9ARY - chains B and E of the 5 polymer chains in the assembly; structure by electron microscopy, 3.27 A resolution.

# Chain B
Protein: G subunit q (Gi2-mini-Gq chimeric)
Source organism: Homo sapiens
Chain sequence (246 residues; each row starts with the number of its first residue):
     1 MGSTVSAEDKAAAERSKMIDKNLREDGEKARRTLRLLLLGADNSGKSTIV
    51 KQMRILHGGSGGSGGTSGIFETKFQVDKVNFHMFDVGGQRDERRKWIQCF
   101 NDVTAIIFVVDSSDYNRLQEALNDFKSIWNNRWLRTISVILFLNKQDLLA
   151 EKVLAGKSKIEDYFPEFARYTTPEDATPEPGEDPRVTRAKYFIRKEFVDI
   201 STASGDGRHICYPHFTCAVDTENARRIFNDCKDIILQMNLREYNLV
Disordered / not traced: 1-3, 55-65

# Chain E
Protein: single chain Fab (svFv16)
Source organism: Homo sapiens
Notes: antibody fragment or engineered binder
Chain sequence (267 residues; numbered 1 to 255 plus 17 insertion-coded residues; 5 numbers in that range are skipped by the numbering (no residue carries them; nothing is unmodelled there); the number before each row is that of its first residue; a row labelled like 119A-119Q holds insertion residues (119A, then the next letters in order)):
     1 DVQLVESGGGLVQPGGSRKLSCSASGFAFSSFGMHWVRQAPEKGLEWVAY
    51 ISSGSGTIYYADTVKGRFTISRDDPKNTLFLQMTSLRSEDTAMYYCVRSI
   101 YYYGSSPFDFWGQGTTLTV
119A-119Q SSGGGGSGGGGSGGGGS
   125 DIVMTQATSSVPVTPGESVSISCRSSKSLLHSNGNTYLYWFLQRPGQSPQ
   175 LLIYRMSNLASGVPDRFSGSGSGTAFTLTISRLEAEDVGVYYCMQHLEYP
   225 LTFGAGTKLELKAAALEVLFQGPHHHHHHHH
Disordered / not traced: 1, 36, 119A-119Q, 236-255
Disulfide bonds: Cys-22/Cys-96, Cys-147/Cys-217

# Chain B / chain E interface
Residue-residue contacts - 26 pairs, chain B then chain E:
  Thr-4(B) / His-155(E)  hydrogen bond (backbone-side chain)
  Val-5(B) / His-155(E)
  Val-5(B) / Leu-221(E)
  Ser-6(B) / His-155(E)  hydrogen bond (backbone-side chain)
  Ser-6(B) / Tyr-161(E)  hydrogen bond
  Ser-6(B) / Leu-221(E)
  Ala-7(B) / His-220(E)
  Ala-7(B) / Leu-221(E)  hydrogen bond (backbone-backbone)
  Ala-7(B) / Tyr-223(E)  hydrophobic
  Glu-8(B) / Tyr-101(E)
  Glu-8(B) / Pro-107(E)
  Glu-8(B) / Tyr-161(E)
  Glu-8(B) / Tyr-163(E)  hydrogen bond
  Glu-8(B) / Arg-179(E)  salt bridge
  Glu-8(B) / His-220(E)
  Ala-11(B) / Tyr-101(E)  hydrophobic
  Ala-12(B) / Tyr-101(E)
  Glu-14(B) / Ser-52(E)  hydrogen bond
  Glu-14(B) / Ser-53(E)  hydrogen bond
  Glu-14(B) / Gly-56(E)
  Arg-15(B) / Ser-31(E)
  Arg-15(B) / Ile-100(E)
  Arg-15(B) / Tyr-101(E)
  Arg-15(B) / Tyr-102(E)
  Met-18(B) / Ser-53(E)  hydrogen bond
  Met-18(B) / Gly-54(E)
Also at the interface, not in a pair above, chain B (12 interface residues in all): Asp-9, Lys-10
Also at the interface, not in a pair above, chain E (21 interface residues in all): Tyr-50, Thr-57, Tyr-59, Asn-157, Glu-222

# Summary
12 residues of chain B face 21 of chain E across their interface, with 8 hydrogen bonds and 1 salt bridge.
Among the polar pairs are Glu-8(B)/Arg-179(E), Thr-4(B)/His-155(E) and Ser-6(B)/His-155(E).
Here chain B is G subunit q (Gi2-mini-Gq chimeric) and chain E is single chain Fab (svFv16), both from Homo
sapiens. Entry 9ARY (Global reconstruction 5-HT2AR bound to 5-HT in complex with a mini-Gq protein and scFv16
obtained by ...) was determined by electron microscopy (same publication as 9AS0, 9AS2, 9AS4, 9AS6, 9AS8 and
9ASA).
